2IZ8 - chains B and R of the 5 polymer chains in the assembly; structure by X-ray diffraction, 3.30 A resolution.

== Chain B ==
Protein: MS2 coat protein
Organism: Enterobacterio phage MS2
UniProtKB: P03612 (COAT_BPMS2); residue numbers follow UniProt; this construct covers 1-129
Amino-acid sequence (129 residues; each row starts with the number of its first residue):
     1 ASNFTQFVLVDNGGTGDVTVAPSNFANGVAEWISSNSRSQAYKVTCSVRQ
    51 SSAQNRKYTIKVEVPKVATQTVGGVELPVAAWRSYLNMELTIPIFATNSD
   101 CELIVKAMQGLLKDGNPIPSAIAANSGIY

== Chain R ==
Molecule: 19-nt RNA strand
Sequence (19 nucleotides; each row starts with the number of its first residue):
     1 ACAUGAGGCUCACCCAUGU
Not modelled in the structure: 1-2, 19

== How chain B and chain R interact ==
Residue-residue contacts (16; chain B residue first):
  Val29(B) with A6(R), base contact
  Thr45(B) with A6(R), hydrogen bond to the base
  Ser47(B) with A6(R), hydrogen bond to the base
  Arg49(B) with A6(R), hydrogen bond to the sugar; G8(R), salt bridge to the phosphate
  Ser51(B) with G8(R), phosphate contact; C9(R), hydrogen bond to the phosphate
  Ser52(B) with C9(R), hydrogen bond to the phosphate
  Asn55(B) with C9(R), hydrogen bond to the phosphate; U10(R), hydrogen bond to the phosphate
  Lys57(B) with G8(R), salt bridge to the phosphate; C9(R), salt bridge to the phosphate
  Thr59(B) with A6(R), hydrogen bond to the sugar
  Lys61(B) with G5(R), salt bridge to the phosphate; A6(R), salt bridge to the phosphate
  Thr91(B) with C11(R), base contact
Interface residues without a listed pair, chain B (13 interface residues in all): Cys46, Glu89
Interface residues without a listed pair, chain R (7 interface residues in all): G7

== Overview ==
Chain B and chain R form an interface of 13 and 7 residues respectively, with 8 hydrogen bonds and 5 salt
bridges. Polar contacts include Thr45(B)-A6(R), Ser47(B)-A6(R) and Arg49(B)-A6(R).
Chain B is MS2 coat protein (Enterobacterio phage MS2) and chain R is a 19-nt RNA strand; the structure,
MS2-RNA hairpin (C-7) complex, was determined by X-ray diffraction together with 2IZM and 2IZN from the same
study.
